Entry 2UZK (X-ray diffraction, 2.70 A resolution); this record covers chains A and E of the 3 polymer chains in the assembly.

== Chain A ==
Molecule: Forkhead box protein O3A
From: Homo sapiens
Notes: fragment: dna-binding domain, residues 158-253
Reference sequence: O43524 (FOXO3_HUMAN); residues 158-253 here = UniProt positions 158-253
Amino-acid sequence (97 residues; numbered 157 to 253; the number before each row is that of its first residue):
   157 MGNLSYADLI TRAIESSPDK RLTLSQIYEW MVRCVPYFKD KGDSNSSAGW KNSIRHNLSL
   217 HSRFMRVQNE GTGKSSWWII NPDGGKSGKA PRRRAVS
Swiss-Prot annotation at these positions:
  - motif: Lys242 to Ser253 (Nuclear localization signal)
  - modified residue: Thr179 (Phosphothreonine), Ser209 (Phosphoserine), Ser215 (Phosphoserine), Lys230 (N6-methyllysine), Lys242 (N6-acetyllysine), Ser253 (Phosphoserine)
  - mutagenesis: Thr179 (T179A: Decreased phosphorylation by AMPK and impaired ability to transactivate a reporter gene; when associated with A-399; A-413; A-555; A-588 and A-626), Ser209 (S209A: Impairs nuclear translocation upon oxidative stress), Lys242 (K242A: Slightly decreases DNA affinity; K242R: Reduces acetylation, increases interaction with SKP2 and inhibits FOXO3 ubiquitination and degradation; when associated with R-259; R-290 and R-569), Lys245 (K245A: Decreases DNA affinity), Ser253 (S253A: Abolishes YWHAZ-binding; when associated with A-32. Exclusively nuclear, induces transcription and promotes apoptosis; when associated with A-32 and A-315)
What the authors report for this chain:
  - binding site for the 13-nt DNA strand: Asn208, His212, Lys245, Arg248
  - binding site for the 13-nt DNA strand (chain E): Arg211, His212, Ser215, Arg222, Lys230, Ser232, Trp234, Arg249, Arg250, Ser253
  - specificity-determining residues: Arg211, His212, Ser215
  - post-translational modification sites: Lys242, Lys245, Ser253 (citing earlier work)
  - mutagenesis - K242A/K245A: abolished binding to the 13-nt DNA strand
  - mutagenesis - R211A, K230A, A246D, R248A/R249A/R250A (Kd of 1178 +/- 168 nM), S253D (Kd = 511 +/- 63 nM): decreased binding to the 13-nt DNA strand

== Chain E ==
Molecule: 13-nt DNA strand
Sequence (13 nucleotides; each row starts with the number of its first residue):
    25 GTTGTTTACA TAG

== Chain A / chain E interface ==
Contacting residue pairs (24; chain A residue first):
  Leu180(A) - DT27(E)  phosphate contact
  Leu180(A) - DG28(E)  phosphate contact
  Tyr184(A) - DT27(E)  phosphate contact
  Lys207(A) - DT26(E)  salt bridge to the phosphate
  Asn208(A) - DT29(E)  base contact
  Arg211(A) - DT27(E)  base contact
  Arg211(A) - DG28(E)  hydrogen bond to the base
  Arg211(A) - DT29(E)  base contact
  His212(A) - DT29(E)  base contact
  His212(A) - DT30(E)  hydrogen bond to the base
  His212(A) - DT31(E)  hydrogen bond to the base
  His212(A) - DA32(E)  base contact
  Ser215(A) - DG28(E)  sugar contact
  Ser215(A) - DT29(E)  hydrogen bond to the phosphate
  Arg222(A) - DG28(E)  salt bridge to the phosphate
  Lys230(A) - DT27(E)  salt bridge to the phosphate
  Ser232(A) - DG28(E)  hydrogen bond to the phosphate
  Trp234(A) - DG28(E)  hydrogen bond to the phosphate
  Trp234(A) - DT29(E)  phosphate contact
  Arg249(A) - DT31(E)  salt bridge to the phosphate
  Arg250(A) - DA32(E)  salt bridge to the phosphate
  Val252(A) - DA32(E)  phosphate contact
  Ser253(A) - DT31(E)  phosphate contact
  Ser253(A) - DA32(E)  hydrogen bond to the phosphate
Other interface residues (no listed pair), chain A (16 interface residues in all): Gln224

== Summary ==
16 residues of chain A and 7 residues of chain E are in contact; the contacts include 7 hydrogen bonds and 5
salt bridges. Polar pairs include Arg211(A)-DG28(E), His212(A)-DT30(E) and His212(A)-DT31(E). The paper
reports a binding site for the 13-nt DNA strand (chain E) at Arg211(A), His212(A) and Ser215(A) among others;
R211A, K230A and A246D of chain A, among others, reduce binding to the 13-nt DNA strand; 6 substitutions were
tested in all.
Here chain A is Forkhead box protein O3A (Homo sapiens) and chain E is a 13-nt DNA strand. Entry 2UZK (Crystal
structure of the human FOXO3a-DBD bound to DNA) was determined by X-ray diffraction.
